Entry 9IAC (X-ray diffraction, 2.52 A resolution); this record covers chain A.

[Chain A]
Protein: Similar to tr|Q3MCC8|Q3MCC8_ANAVT Hypothetical protein
Organism: Microcystis aeruginosa
UniProtKB: A8YDH4 (A8YDH4_MICA7); numbering as in UniProt (aligned over 2-276)
Chain sequence (277 residues; each row starts with the number of its first residue; numbering starts at 0):
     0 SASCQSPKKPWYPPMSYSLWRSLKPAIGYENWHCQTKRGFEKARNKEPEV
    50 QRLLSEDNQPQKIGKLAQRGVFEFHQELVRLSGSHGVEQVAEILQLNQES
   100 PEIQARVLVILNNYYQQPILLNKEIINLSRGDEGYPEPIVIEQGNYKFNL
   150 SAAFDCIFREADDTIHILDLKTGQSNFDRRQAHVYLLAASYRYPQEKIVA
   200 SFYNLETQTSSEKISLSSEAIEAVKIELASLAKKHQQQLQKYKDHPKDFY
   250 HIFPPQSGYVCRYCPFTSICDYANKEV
Not modelled in the structure: 0-7, 276
Sequence notes: expression tag (0-1)
Metal / ion sites: 4Fe-4S cluster Fe: Cys33, Cys260, Cys263, Cys269; Mg2+: Asp154, Leu169
Small-molecule neighbours: 4Fe-4S cluster (SF4): Cys33, Thr35, Lys36, Phe39, Pro254, Gln255, Ser256, Val259, Cys260, Cys263, Thr266, Cys269, Tyr271, Ala272

[Summary]
Chain A binds 4Fe-4S cluster. Cys33, Cys260, Cys263 and Cys269 coordinate a 4Fe-4S cluster Fe ion. Asp154 and
Leu169 form the Mg2+ site.
Chain A is Similar to tr|Q3MCC8|Q3MCC8_ANAVT Hypothetical protein (Microcystis aeruginosa); the structure,
Structure of the Argonaute-associated Cas4 family protein 1 (ACE1) from Microcystis aeruginosa (MaACE1), was
determined by X-ray diffraction, deposited together with 9IAD.
